PDB entry 7BR8 | electron microscopy, 3.80 A resolution | chains e and f of the 16 polymer chains in the assembly

Chain e:
Protein: Triplex capsid protein 1
Organism: Epstein-Barr virus (strain B95-8)
Reference sequence: P03187 (TRX1_EBVB9); numbering as in UniProt (aligned over 1-364)
Sequence (364 residues; each row starts with the number of its first residue):
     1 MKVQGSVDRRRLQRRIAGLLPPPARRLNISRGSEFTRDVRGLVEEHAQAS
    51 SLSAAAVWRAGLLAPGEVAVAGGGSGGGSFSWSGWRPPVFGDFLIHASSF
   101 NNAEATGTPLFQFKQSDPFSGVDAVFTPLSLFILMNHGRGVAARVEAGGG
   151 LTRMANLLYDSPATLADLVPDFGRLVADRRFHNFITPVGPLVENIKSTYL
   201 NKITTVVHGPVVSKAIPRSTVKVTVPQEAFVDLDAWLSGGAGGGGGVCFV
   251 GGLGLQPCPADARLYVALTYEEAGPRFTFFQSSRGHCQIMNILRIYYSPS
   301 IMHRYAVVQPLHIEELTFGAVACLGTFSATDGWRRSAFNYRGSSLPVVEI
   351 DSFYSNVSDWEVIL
Unresolved in the structure: 1-8, 72-81, 140-149, 239-255

Chain f:
Protein: Triplex capsid protein 2
Organism: Epstein-Barr virus (strain B95-8)
Reference sequence: P25214 (TRX2_EBVB9); numbering as in UniProt (aligned over 1-301)
Sequence (301 residues; row label = number of the first residue in the row):
     1 MDLKVVVSLSSRLYTDEIAKMQQRIGCILPLASTHGTQNVQGLGLGQVYS
    51 LETVPDYVSMYNYLSDCTLAVLDEVSVDSLILTKIVPGQTYAIKNKYQPF
   101 FQWHGTGSLSVMPPVFGREHATVKLESNDVDIVFPMVLPTPIAEEVLQKI
   151 LLFNVYSRVVMQAPGNADMLDVHMHLGSVSYLGHHYELALPEVPGPLGLA
   201 LLDNLSLYFCIMVTLLPRASMRLVRGLIRHEHHDLLNLFQEMVPDEIARI
   251 DLDDLSVADDLSRMRVMMTYLQSLASLFNLGPRLATAAYSQETLTATCWL
   301 R
Unresolved in the structure: 161-171

Chain e / chain f interface:
Contacting residue pairs (33; chain e residue first):
  R25(e) - M1(f)  hydrogen bond (side chain-backbone)
  R25(e) - D2(f)
  R26(e) - D2(f)  salt bridge
  R180(e) - R265(f)
  P257(e) - A32(f)
  P257(e) - Y63(f)  hydrophobic
  P257(e) - D66(f)
  P257(e) - C67(f)  hydrophobic
  C258(e) - A32(f)  hydrogen bond (backbone-backbone)
  P259(e) - D66(f)
  R284(e) - D66(f)  salt bridge
  C287(e) - N279(f)
  C287(e) - L280(f)  hydrophobic
  Q288(e) - Y61(f)
  Q288(e) - N62(f)  hydrogen bond
  Q288(e) - S65(f)
  M290(e) - S273(f)
  M290(e) - S276(f)
  N291(e) - N204(f)
  N291(e) - L277(f)
  R294(e) - N204(f)
  R294(e) - Y208(f)  hydrogen bond
  R294(e) - S273(f)
  L316(e) - I211(f)  hydrophobic
  L316(e) - T214(f)
  L316(e) - Y270(f)  hydrogen bond (backbone-side chain)
  T317(e) - Y270(f)  hydrogen bond (backbone-side chain)
  V362(e) - T269(f)
  V362(e) - S273(f)  hydrogen bond (backbone-side chain)
  I363(e) - Y208(f)
  L364(e) - Y208(f)
  L364(e) - I211(f)  hydrophobic
  L364(e) - Y270(f)
Other interface residues (no listed pair), chain e (21 interface residues in all): S83, A260, S283, I313
Other interface residues (no listed pair), chain f (29 interface residues in all): K4, S33, T34, L201, L215, S262, V266, G281

Summary:
The interface between chain e and chain f involves 21 residues on one side and 29 on the other, with 7
hydrogen bonds and 2 salt bridges. Polar pairs include R26(e)-D2(f), R284(e)-D66(f) and R25(e)-M1(f).
Chain e is Triplex capsid protein 1 and chain f is Triplex capsid protein 2, both from Epstein-Barr virus
(strain B95-8); the structure, Epstein-Barr virus, C5 penton vertex, CATC absent, was determined by electron
microscopy together with 7BQT, 7BQX, 7BR7 and 7BSI from the same study.
